PDB entry 6S3S | electron microscopy, 4.10 A resolution (low resolution: residue-level contacts below are approximate; hydrogen-bond / salt-bridge calls are withheld) | chains F and G of the 10 polymer chains in the assembly

Chain F:
Name: Flagellar biosynthetic protein FliR
Source organism: Vibrio mimicus CAIM 602
UniProt: A0A1D8S9I5 (A0A1D8S9I5_VIBMI); numbering as in UniProt (aligned over 1-260)
Sequence (299 residues; each row starts with the number of its first residue):
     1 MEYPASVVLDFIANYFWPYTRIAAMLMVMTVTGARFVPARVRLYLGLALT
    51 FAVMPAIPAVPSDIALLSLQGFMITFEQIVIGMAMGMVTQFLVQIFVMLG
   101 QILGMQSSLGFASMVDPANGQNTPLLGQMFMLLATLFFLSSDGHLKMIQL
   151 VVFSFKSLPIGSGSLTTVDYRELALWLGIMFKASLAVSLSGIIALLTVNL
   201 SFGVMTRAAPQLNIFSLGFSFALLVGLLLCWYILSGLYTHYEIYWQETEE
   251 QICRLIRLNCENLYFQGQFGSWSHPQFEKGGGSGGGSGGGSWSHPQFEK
Not modelled in the structure: 1-7, 265-299
Construct notes: expression tag (261-299)

Chain G:
Name: Flagellar biosynthetic protein FliQ
Source organism: Vibrio mimicus CAIM 602
UniProt: A0A1D8S9F5 (A0A1D8S9F5_VIBMI); residues 1-89 here = UniProt positions 1-89
Sequence (89 residues; each row starts with the number of its first residue):
     1 MTPEIFVELFKESLWLVLIMVCAIIIPSLLIGLVVAIFQAATSINEQTLS
    51 FLPRLIITLLALMFFGHWMTQMLMDFFYSMIERLPQVLY

How chain F and chain G interact:
Contacting residue pairs (38; chain F residue first):
  M129(F) with L14(G)
  L133(F) with F10(G)
  L136(F) with F6(G); F10(G)
  F137(F) with V7(G)
  S140(F) with M1(G); T2(G); P3(G); F6(G)
  Q211(F) with Q39(G); A40(G); S43(G); I44(G); N45(G)
  N213(F) with Q47(G)
  I214(F) with Q47(G)
  F215(F) with Q47(G); T48(G); S50(G)
  S216(F) with G32(G); S50(G); R54(G)
  L217(F) with L29(G); G32(G); L33(G)
  G218(F) with R54(G)
  S220(F) with I25(G)
  F221(F) with L29(G)
  L224(F) with C22(G)
  L228(F) with L18(G)
  W231(F) with K11(G); L14(G)
  L234(F) with V7(G); K11(G); L14(G)
  S235(F) with V7(G); K11(G)
  Y238(F) with P3(G)
Interface residues without a listed pair, chain F (22 interface residues in all): L223, L227
Interface residues without a listed pair, chain G (29 interface residues in all): V17, V21, I26, S28, A36, E46

Overview:
The interface between chain F and chain G involves 22 residues on one side and 29 on the other.
Chain F is Flagellar biosynthetic protein FliR and chain G is Flagellar biosynthetic protein FliQ, both from
Vibrio mimicus CAIM 602; the structure, Structure of the FliPQR complex from the flagellar type 3 secretion
system of Vibrio mimicus, was determined by electron microscopy (same publication as 6S3L and 6S3R).
